8XP0 - chains Q and R of the 18 polymer chains in the assembly; structure by electron microscopy, 4.00 A resolution.

# Chain Q (and R)
Name: Flagellar motor switch protein FliN
From: Salmonella enterica subsp. enterica serovar Typhimurium str. LT2
Notes: chain R of this document is another copy of the same molecule, construct and numbering; everything in this record applies to it too
UniProt: P26419 (FLIN_SALTY); residue numbers follow UniProt; this construct covers 1-137
Amino-acid sequence (137 residues; each row starts with the number of its first residue):
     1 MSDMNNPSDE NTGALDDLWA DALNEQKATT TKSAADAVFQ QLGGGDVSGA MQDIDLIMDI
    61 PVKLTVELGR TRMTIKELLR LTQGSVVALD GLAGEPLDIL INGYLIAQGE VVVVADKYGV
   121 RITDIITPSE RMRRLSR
Not modelled in the structure: 1-50

# How chain Q and chain R interact
Pairs across the interface (66; chain Q residue first):
  I57(Q) - I75(R)
  M58(Q) - T74(R)
  M58(Q) - I75(R)  hydrogen bond (backbone-backbone)
  M58(Q) - K76(R)
  M58(Q) - L79(R)  hydrophobic
  I60(Q) - I75(R)
  P61(Q) - M73(R)
  V62(Q) - R72(R)
  V62(Q) - M73(R)  hydrogen bond (backbone-backbone)
  V62(Q) - I75(R)  hydrophobic
  K63(Q) - R70(R)
  K63(Q) - T71(R)
  L64(Q) - R70(R)
  L64(Q) - T71(R)  hydrogen bond (backbone-backbone)
  T65(Q) - E67(R)
  V66(Q) - E67(R)
  V66(Q) - L68(R)  hydrogen bond (backbone-backbone)
  V66(Q) - G69(R)  hydrogen bond (backbone-backbone)
  E67(Q) - T65(R)
  E67(Q) - V66(R)
  E67(Q) - E67(R)
  L68(Q) - V66(R)  hydrogen bond (backbone-backbone)
  L68(Q) - L68(R)
  L68(Q) - V111(R)  hydrophobic
  G69(Q) - T65(R)
  G69(Q) - V66(R)  hydrogen bond (backbone-backbone)
  R70(Q) - K63(R)
  R70(Q) - L64(R)
  T71(Q) - K63(R)
  T71(Q) - L64(R)  hydrogen bond (backbone-backbone)
  R72(Q) - V62(R)
  M73(Q) - V62(R)
  T74(Q) - M58(R)
  K76(Q) - M58(R)
  L81(Q) - I122(R)  hydrophobic
  Q83(Q) - T123(R)
  G84(Q) - R121(R)
  G84(Q) - I122(R)  hydrogen bond (backbone-backbone)
  S85(Q) - V120(R)
  S85(Q) - R121(R)
  S85(Q) - I122(R)  hydrogen bond (backbone-backbone)
  V86(Q) - V120(R)
  V86(Q) - R121(R)
  V87(Q) - G119(R)
  V87(Q) - V120(R)  hydrogen bond (backbone-backbone)
  V87(Q) - I122(R)  hydrophobic
  L89(Q) - V66(R)  hydrophobic
  L89(Q) - Y118(R)  hydrogen bond (backbone-backbone)
  G91(Q) - Y118(R)
  L92(Q) - D116(R)
  L92(Q) - K117(R)
  L92(Q) - Y118(R)
  A93(Q) - D116(R)  hydrogen bond (backbone-backbone)
  A93(Q) - Y118(R)
  G94(Q) - Y118(R)  hydrogen bond (backbone-side chain)
  V114(Q) - V86(R)  hydrophobic
  D116(Q) - A93(R)
  Y118(Q) - A88(R)
  Y118(Q) - L89(R)
  Y118(Q) - L92(R)
  Y118(Q) - A93(R)
  Y118(Q) - G94(R)  hydrogen bond (side chain-backbone)
  G119(Q) - V87(R)
  V120(Q) - S85(R)
  V120(Q) - V87(R)
  I122(Q) - G84(R)
Also at the interface, not in a pair above, chain Q (42 interface residues in all): I54, I75, T82, A88, L97, V111, R121
Also at the interface, not in a pair above, chain R (38 interface residues in all): I57, L97, V112

# Overview
Chain Q and chain R form an interface of 42 and 38 residues respectively, with 15 hydrogen bonds. Polar pairs
include G94(Q)-Y118(R), M58(Q)-I75(R) and V62(Q)-M73(R).
Chain Q and chain R are both Flagellar motor switch protein FliN (Salmonella enterica subsp. enterica serovar
Typhimurium str. LT2); the structure, Cryo-EM structure of the protomers of the C ring in the CCW state, was
determined by electron microscopy (same publication as 8WHT, 8WIW, 8WK3, 8WK4, 8WKI, 8WKK and 11 further
entries).
